PDB entry 6SX2 | X-ray diffraction, 1.90 A resolution | chains A and B of the 4 polymer chains in the assembly

[Chain A (and B)]
Molecule: Non-structural protein 1
Source organism: Influenza A virus (A/turkey/Italy/977/1999(H7N1))
Notes: chain B of this document is another copy of the same molecule, construct and numbering; everything in this record applies to it too
Reference sequence: Q1PST0 (Q1PST0_9INFA); residues 2-73 here = UniProt positions 2-73
Chain sequence (77 residues; each row starts with the number of its first residue; numbers below 1 keep their minus sign (Gly-3 is residue -3)):
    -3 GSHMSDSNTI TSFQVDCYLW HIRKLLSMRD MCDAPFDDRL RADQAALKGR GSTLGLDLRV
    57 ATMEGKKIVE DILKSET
Not modelled in the structure: -3 to 0, 73
Differences from the reference sequence: expression tag (-3 to 1); engineered mutation Ala38 (Arg in Q1PST0), Ala41 (Lys in Q1PST0)
From the paper describing this entry:
  - binding site for the 19-nt RNA strand: Pro31, Arg35
  - binding site for the 19-nt RNA strand: Thr49

[Chain A / chain B interface]
Residue-residue contacts - 50 pairs, chain A then chain B:
  Asn4(A) with Asp26(B), hydrogen bond (side chain-backbone); Met27(B); Cys28(B), hydrogen bond (side chain-backbone); Asp29(B)
  Thr5(A) with Asp29(B)
  Thr7(A) with Leu22(B); Met27(B)
  Ser8(A) with Cys28(B); Asp29(B), hydrogen bond (side chain-backbone); Phe32(B)
  Asp12(A) with Phe32(B); Arg35(B), salt bridge
  Tyr14(A) with Leu69(B)
  Leu15(A) with Arg19(B)
  His17(A) with Glu72(B), salt bridge
  Ile18(A) with Val65(B), hydrophobic; Ile68(B)
  Arg19(A) with Leu15(B)
  Leu21(A) with Leu69(B), hydrophobic; Glu72(B)
  Leu22(A) with Thr7(B); Ile64(B), hydrophobic; Ile68(B)
  Arg25(A) with Ile68(B); Ser71(B), hydrogen bond (side chain-backbone); Glu72(B)
  Asp26(A) with Asn4(B), hydrogen bond (backbone-side chain)
  Met27(A) with Asn4(B); Thr7(B)
  Cys28(A) with Asn4(B), hydrogen bond (backbone-side chain); Ser8(B)
  Asp29(A) with Asn4(B); Thr5(B); Ser8(B), hydrogen bond (backbone-side chain)
  Phe32(A) with Ser8(B); Asp12(B)
  Arg35(A) with Asp12(B), salt bridge; Arg46(B)
  Arg46(A) with Arg35(B)
  Ile64(A) with Met27(B), hydrophobic
  Val65(A) with Ile18(B), hydrophobic
  Ile68(A) with Leu21(B), hydrophobic; Leu22(B), hydrophobic; Arg25(B), hydrogen bond (backbone-side chain)
  Leu69(A) with Tyr14(B); Leu21(B), hydrophobic
  Ser71(A) with Arg25(B), hydrogen bond
  Glu72(A) with His17(B), salt bridge; Leu21(B); Arg25(B)
Other interface residues (no listed pair), chain A (27 interface residues in all): Val11
Other interface residues (no listed pair), chain B (27 interface residues in all): Val11

[Overview]
The chain A/chain B interface involves 27 residues from each chain; the contacts include 9 hydrogen bonds and
4 salt bridges. Polar pairs include Asp12(A)-Arg35(B), His17(A)-Glu72(B) and Asn4(A)-Asp26(B). The paper
reports a binding site for the 19-nt RNA strand at Pro31(A), Arg35(A) and Thr49(A).
Both chains are Non-structural protein 1 (Influenza A virus (A/turkey/Italy/977/1999(H7N1))). Entry 6SX2
(dsRNA recognition by R38AK41A mutant of H7N1 NS1 RNA Binding Domain) was determined by X-ray diffraction
(same publication as 6SW8, 6SX0 and 6ZLC).
